PDB entry 7U0I | electron microscopy, 2.60 A resolution | chains E and J of the 14 polymer chains in the assembly

[Chain E]
Name: Histone H3.1
Organism: Homo sapiens
Reference sequence: P68431 (H31_HUMAN); residues 0-135 here correspond to UniProt positions 1-136 (UniProt number = residue number + 1)
Amino-acid sequence (136 residues; numbered 0 to 135; the number before each row is that of its first residue; numbering starts at 0):
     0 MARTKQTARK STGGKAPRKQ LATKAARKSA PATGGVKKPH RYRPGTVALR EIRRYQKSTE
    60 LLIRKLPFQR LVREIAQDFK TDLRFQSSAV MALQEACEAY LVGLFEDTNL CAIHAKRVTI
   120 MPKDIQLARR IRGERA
Disordered / not traced: 0-37, 135
UniProt features mapped onto this chain:
  - modified residue: Arg-2 (Asymmetric dimethylarginine), Thr-3 (Phosphothreonine), Lys-4 (Allysine), Gln-5 (5-glutamyl dopamine), Thr-6 (Phosphothreonine), Arg-8 (Citrulline), Lys-9 (N6,N6,N6-trimethyllysine), Ser-10 (ADP-ribosylserine), Thr-11 (Phosphothreonine), Lys-14 (N6-(2-hydroxyisobutyryl)lysine), Arg-17 (Asymmetric dimethylarginine), Lys-18 (N6-(2-hydroxyisobutyryl)lysine), Lys-23 (N6-(2-hydroxyisobutyryl)lysine), Arg-26 (Citrulline), Lys-27 (N6,N6,N6-trimethyllysine), Ser-28 (ADP-ribosylserine), Lys-36 (N6,N6,N6-trimethyllysine), Lys-37 (N6-methyllysine), Tyr-41 (Phosphotyrosine), Lys-56 (N6,N6,N6-trimethyllysine) and 8 more in UniProt
  - lipidation: Lys-18 (N6-decanoyllysine)

[Chain J]
Molecule: 162-nt DNA strand
Sequence (162 nucleotides; each row starts with the number of its first residue):
     1 TGTCTTTATT CACAAGCTTG CACAATCCCT GCTGGACAAT TCTGAGTGAT GGCAGCTCCC
    61 ACCTTTCCTT CTTCCTTCAC TTAGACTACA TTTATTCAGC ATCTGTATTG TTGGAGTAAG
   121 TTCCATGTTA ATACTCACCA CTGAGGATAT GTTAATACCA CT
Disordered / not traced: 1-3, 153-162

[How chain E and chain J interact]
Residue-residue contacts - 22 pairs, chain E then chain J:
  His-39(E) with DA149(J), sugar contact
  Arg-40(E) with DA149(J), sugar contact
  Tyr-41(E) with DA149(J), sugar contact
  Arg-42(E) with DC74(J), salt bridge to the phosphate; DA149(J), salt bridge to the phosphate
  Pro-43(E) with DC74(J), phosphate contact
  Thr-45(E) with DT148(J), phosphate contact; DA149(J), hydrogen bond to the phosphate
  Arg-63(E) with DT65(J), sugar contact
  Arg-72(E) with DC56(J), salt bridge to the phosphate
  Arg-83(E) with DG55(J), sugar contact; DC56(J), salt bridge to the phosphate
  Phe-84(E) with DG55(J), phosphate contact; DC56(J), hydrogen bond to the phosphate
  Gln-85(E) with DG55(J), phosphate contact
  Ser-86(E) with DG55(J), hydrogen bond to the phosphate
  Arg-116(E) with DT76(J), phosphate contact; DT77(J), phosphate contact
  Val-117(E) with DC75(J), phosphate contact; DT76(J), hydrogen bond to the phosphate
  Thr-118(E) with DT76(J), hydrogen bond to the phosphate
  Met-120(E) with DT77(J), phosphate contact
Other interface residues (no listed pair), chain E (18 interface residues in all): Leu-82, Lys-115
Other interface residues (no listed pair), chain J (12 interface residues in all): DT66, DT72, DT73

[Summary]
18 residues of chain E and 12 residues of chain J are in contact; the contacts include 5 hydrogen bonds and 4
salt bridges. Polar contacts include Thr-45(E)/DA149(J), Phe-84(E)/DC56(J) and Ser-86(E)/DG55(J).
Here chain E is Histone H3.1 (Homo sapiens) and chain J is a 162-nt DNA strand. Entry 7U0I (Structure of
LIN28b nucleosome bound 2 OCT4) was determined by electron microscopy (same publication as 7U0G, 7U0J, 8DK5,
8SPS and 8SPU).
